PDB entry 6ZDY | X-ray diffraction, 1.45 A resolution | chain A

# Chain A
Name: Protein S100-A9
Organism: Mus musculus
UniProtKB: P31725 (S10A9_MOUSE); residues 1-113 here = UniProt positions 1-113
Chain sequence (115 residues; each row starts with the number of its first residue; numbers below 1 keep their minus sign (Gly-1 is residue -1)):
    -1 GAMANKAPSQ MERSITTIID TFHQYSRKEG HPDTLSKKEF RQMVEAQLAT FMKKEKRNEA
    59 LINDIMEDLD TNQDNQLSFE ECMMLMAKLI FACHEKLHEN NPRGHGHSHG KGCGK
Unresolved in the structure: -1 to 4, 113
Construct notes: expression tag (-1 to 0)
UniProt features mapped onto this chain:
  - binding site (Zn(2+)): His21, Asp31, His92, His96
  - binding site (Ca(2+)): Ser24, His29, Thr32, Glu37, Asp68, Asn70, Asp72, Gln74, Glu79
  - modified residue: Ala2 (N-acetylalanine), His107 (Pros-methylhistidine)
  - mutagenesis: His103 (H103A: Reduced histidine methylation by METTL9), His105 (H105A: Reduced histidine methylation by METTL9), His107 (H107A/F: Reduced histidine methylation by METTL9)
Disulfides: Cys91-Cys111
Bound ions: Zn2+ site 1: His21, Asp31, His92, His96; Ca2+ site 1: Ser24, Glu27, His29, Thr32, Glu37; Zn2+ site 2: Glu65, His103, His105, His107; Ca2+ site 2: Asp68, Asn70, Asp72, Gln74, Glu79
Reported in the primary citation:
  - Zn2+ coordination: His21, Asp31, Glu65, His92, His96, His103, His105, His107

# Overview
His21, Asp31, His92 and His96 form the Zn2+ site 1. Ser24, Glu27, His29, Thr32 and Glu37 form the Ca2+ site 1.
From UniProt: 4 Zn2+-binding residues, 9 Ca2+-binding residues and 3 mutagenesis sites. From the paper: Zn2+
coordination by His21, Asp31 and Glu65 among others.
Chain A is Protein S100-A9 (Mus musculus); the structure, Crystal structure of WT murine S100A9 bound to
calcium and zinc, was determined by X-ray diffraction together with 6ZFE from the same study.
